PDB entry 8K22 | electron microscopy, 2.92 A resolution | chains R and A of the 20 polymer chains in the assembly

== Chain R ==
Molecule: 31-nt DNA strand
From: Vibrio phage ICP1_2004_A
Sequence (31 nucleotides; row label = number of the first residue in the row):
    15 GGCTTTCGTCAACCCTTTGCTTATCTTCCCT

== Chain A ==
Molecule: HD Cas3-type domain-containing protein
From: Vibrio phage ICP1_2004_A
Reference sequence: F1D5V9 (F1D5V9_9CAUD); residues 1-930 here = UniProt positions 1-930
Chain sequence (930 residues; each row starts with the number of its first residue):
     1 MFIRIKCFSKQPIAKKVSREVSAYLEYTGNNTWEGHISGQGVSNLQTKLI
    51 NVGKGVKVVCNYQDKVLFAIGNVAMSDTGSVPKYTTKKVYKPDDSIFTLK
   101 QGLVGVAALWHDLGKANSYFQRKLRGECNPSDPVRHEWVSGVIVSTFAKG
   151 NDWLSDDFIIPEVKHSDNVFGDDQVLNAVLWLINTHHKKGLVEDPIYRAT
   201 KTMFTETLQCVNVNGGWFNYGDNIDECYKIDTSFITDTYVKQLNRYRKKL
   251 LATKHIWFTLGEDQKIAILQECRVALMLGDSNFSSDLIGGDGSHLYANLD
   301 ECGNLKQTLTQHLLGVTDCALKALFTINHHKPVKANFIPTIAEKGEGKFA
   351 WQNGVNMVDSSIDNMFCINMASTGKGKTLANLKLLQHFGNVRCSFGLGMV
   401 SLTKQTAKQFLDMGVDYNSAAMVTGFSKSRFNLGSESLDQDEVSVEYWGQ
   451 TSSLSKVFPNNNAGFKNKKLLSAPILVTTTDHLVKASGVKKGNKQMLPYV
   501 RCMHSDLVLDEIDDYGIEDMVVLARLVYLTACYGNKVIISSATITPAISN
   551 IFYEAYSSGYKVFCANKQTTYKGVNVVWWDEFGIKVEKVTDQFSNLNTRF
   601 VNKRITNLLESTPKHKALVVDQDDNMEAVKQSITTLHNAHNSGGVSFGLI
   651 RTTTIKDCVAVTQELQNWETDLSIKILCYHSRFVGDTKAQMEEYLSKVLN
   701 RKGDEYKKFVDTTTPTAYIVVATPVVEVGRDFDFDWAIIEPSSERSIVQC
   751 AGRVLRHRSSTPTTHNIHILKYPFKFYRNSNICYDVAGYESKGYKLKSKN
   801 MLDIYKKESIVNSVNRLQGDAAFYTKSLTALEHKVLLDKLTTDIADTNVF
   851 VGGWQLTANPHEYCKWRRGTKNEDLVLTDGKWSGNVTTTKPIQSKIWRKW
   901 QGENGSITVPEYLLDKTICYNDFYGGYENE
Not modelled in the structure: 930
Sequence notes: conflict Lys-834 (Arg in F1D5V9)
Bound ions: Mn2+ site 1: His-111, Asp-112, Asp-280, His-312; Mn2+ site 2: Asp-112, His-136, His-186

== How chain R and chain A interact ==
Residue-residue contacts (36):
  DT40(R) with Thr-654(A), phosphate contact; Lys-656(A), phosphate contact; Lys-775(A), salt bridge to the phosphate; Val-786(A), sugar contact; Thr-870(A), base contact
  DT41(R) with Thr-653(A), sugar contact; Thr-654(A), hydrogen bond to the phosphate; Ile-655(A), phosphate contact; Lys-656(A), salt bridge to the phosphate; Arg-682(A), salt bridge to the phosphate; Thr-723(A), phosphate contact; Pro-724(A), sugar contact; Val-786(A), base contact; Ala-787(A), base contact
  DC42(R) with Ile-655(A), phosphate contact; Ser-681(A), hydrogen bond to the phosphate; Thr-723(A), hydrogen bond to the phosphate; Pro-724(A), phosphate contact; Val-725(A), hydrogen bond to the phosphate
  DC43(R) with Met-399(A), sugar contact; Ser-681(A), phosphate contact; Val-725(A), phosphate contact; Arg-730(A), salt bridge to the phosphate; Arg-867(A), base contact
  DC44(R) with Met-399(A), phosphate contact; Val-400(A), hydrogen bond to the phosphate; Thr-479(A), phosphate contact; Asp-481(A), phosphate contact; Arg-867(A), base contact
  DT45(R) with Val-400(A), phosphate contact; Thr-424(A), phosphate contact; Gly-425(A), hydrogen bond to the phosphate; Phe-426(A), phosphate contact; Thr-479(A), hydrogen bond to the phosphate; Asp-481(A), sugar contact; His-482(A), salt bridge to the phosphate
Other interface residues (no listed pair), chain R (7 interface residues in all): DC39
Other interface residues (no listed pair), chain A (31 interface residues in all): His-680, Val-728, Asn-779, Arg-868, Lys-871, Asn-872, Pro-910, Leu-913

== Overview ==
7 residues of chain R and 31 residues of chain A are in contact, with 7 hydrogen bonds and 5 salt bridges.
Polar contacts include DT41(R)/Thr-654(A), DC42(R)/Ser-681(A) and DC42(R)/Thr-723(A). His-111(A), Asp-112(A),
Asp-280(A) and His-312(A) coordinate Mn2+ site 1.
Here chain R is a 31-nt DNA strand and chain A is HD Cas3-type domain-containing protein, both from Vibrio
phage ICP1_2004_A. Entry 8K22 (ICP1 Csy-dsDNA-Cas1-Cas2/3 complex (half form)) was determined by electron
microscopy.
